Entry 8QCM (electron microscopy, 2.39 A resolution); this record covers chains C and D of the 6 polymer chains in the assembly.

== Chain C ==
Protein: 5D3(Fab) light chain variable domain
Organism: Mus musculus
Notes: antibody fragment or engineered binder
Sequence (214 residues; each row starts with the number of its first residue):
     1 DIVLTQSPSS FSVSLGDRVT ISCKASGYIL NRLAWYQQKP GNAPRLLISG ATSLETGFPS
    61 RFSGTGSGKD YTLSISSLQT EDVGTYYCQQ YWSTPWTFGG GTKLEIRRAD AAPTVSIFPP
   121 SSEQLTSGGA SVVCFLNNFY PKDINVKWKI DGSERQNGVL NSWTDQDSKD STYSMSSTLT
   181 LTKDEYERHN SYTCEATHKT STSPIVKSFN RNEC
Unresolved in the structure: 108-214
Disulfides: Cys-23/Cys-88

== Chain D ==
Protein: 5D3(Fab) heavy chain variable domain
Organism: Mus musculus
Notes: antibody fragment or engineered binder
Sequence (221 residues; row label = number of the first residue in the row):
     1 QVQLQESGPG LVKPSQSLSL TCTVTGFSIT SDYAWNWIRQ FPGKKLEWMG YINFDGGTTY
    61 NPSLRGRISI TRDTSKNQFF LQLRSVTPED TATYYCATFY GAKGTLDYWG QGTSVTVSSA
   121 KTTPPSVYPL APVCGDTSGS SVTLGCLVKG YFPEPVTLTW NSGSLSSGVH TFPAVLQSDL
   181 YTLSSSVTVT SSTWPSQSIT CNVAHPASST KVDKKIEPRG P
Unresolved in the structure: 1, 120-221
Disulfides: Cys-22/Cys-96

== Chain C / chain D interface ==
Residue-residue contacts - 29 pairs, chain C then chain D:
  Ala-34(C) with Thr-105(D)
  Tyr-36(C) with Leu-106(D), hydrogen bond (side chain-backbone)
  Gln-38(C) with Gln-40(D), hydrogen bond; Tyr-95(D)
  Asn-42(C) with Tyr-95(D)
  Ala-43(C) with Tyr-95(D), hydrophobic; Trp-109(D), hydrophobic; Gly-110(D)
  Pro-44(C) with Trp-109(D)
  Leu-46(C) with Lys-103(D); Thr-105(D); Asp-107(D)
  Ser-49(C) with Lys-103(D); Thr-105(D)
  Glu-55(C) with Lys-103(D), salt bridge
  Tyr-87(C) with Gln-40(D), hydrogen bond; Lys-44(D); Leu-46(D), hydrophobic
  Tyr-91(C) with Lys-103(D); Gly-104(D); Thr-105(D)
  Thr-94(C) with Trp-48(D)
  Pro-95(C) with Trp-48(D), hydrophobic
  Trp-96(C) with Asn-36(D); Trp-48(D); Phe-99(D), hydrophobic
  Phe-98(C) with Leu-46(D), hydrophobic
  Gly-100(C) with Lys-44(D); Lys-45(D)
Other interface residues (no listed pair), chain C (17 interface residues in all): Gln-89
Other interface residues (no listed pair), chain D (18 interface residues in all): Tyr-51, Thr-59, Pro-62

== Summary ==
17 residues of chain C and 18 residues of chain D are in contact; the contacts include 3 hydrogen bonds and 1
salt bridge. Among the polar pairs are Glu-55(C)/Lys-103(D), Tyr-36(C)/Leu-106(D) and Gln-38(C)/Gln-40(D).
Chain C is 5D3(Fab) light chain variable domain and chain D is 5D3(Fab) heavy chain variable domain, both from
Mus musculus; the structure, ABCG2 in complex with MZ82 and 5D3 Fab, was determined by electron microscopy
(same publication as 8PXO, 8PY4 and 8Q7B).
